8JZE - chains c and d of the 27 polymer chains in the assembly; structure by electron microscopy, 2.99 A resolution.

# Chain c
Molecule: Photosystem I PsaC
Amino-acid sequence (86 residues; row label = number of the first residue in the row):
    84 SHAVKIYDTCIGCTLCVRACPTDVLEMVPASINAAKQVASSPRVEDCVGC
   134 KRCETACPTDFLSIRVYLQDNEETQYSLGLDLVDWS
Metal / ion sites: 4Fe-4S cluster Fe site 1: Cys93, Cys96, Cys99, Cys140; 4Fe-4S cluster Fe site 2: Cys103, Cys130, Cys133, Cys136
Residues lining bound ligands:
  - 4Fe-4S cluster (SF4), molecule 1: Val87, Ala102, Cys103, Pro104, Thr105, Val107, Leu108, Cys130, Val131, Gly132, Cys133, Lys134, Arg135, Cys136, Val149
  - 4Fe-4S cluster (SF4), molecule 2: Cys93, Ile94, Gly95, Cys96, Thr97, Leu98, Cys99, Met110, Ala122, Ala139, Cys140, Pro141, Thr142, Ser146, Ile147

# Chain d
Molecule: Photosystem I PsaD
Amino-acid sequence (218 residues; numbered 76 to 293; the number before each row is that of its first residue):
    76 VVAEAIPRPEDLLDSPKFPMFEGSTGGYMSRSTRERHAITWTAKGQAKFE
   126 MPTGGFAIMNQGENLCYFRKKEQCIALGKQLRKMKIENYKIYRLKKDGTV
   176 IFMHPADGVFPEKVNKGRVQVNGRPFTIRGNPQQSELKFTKYQGKGYEAD
   226 PLTTMFVKARVMAFADVPNLFALPQPNMDELVPAEEVDKYTRQEYTTRMM
   276 EALKRVQDDRAAKAAKSL

# Interface between chain c and chain d
Contacting residue pairs (88; chain c residue first):
  Ala86(c) - Tyr222(d)  hydrophobic
  Ala86(c) - Glu223(d)
  Val87(c) - Asn197(d)
  Lys88(c) - Asn197(d)
  Lys88(c) - Arg199(d)
  Lys88(c) - Tyr222(d)  hydrogen bond (side chain-backbone)
  Lys88(c) - Glu223(d)  salt bridge
  Ile89(c) - Gln195(d)
  Ile89(c) - Asn197(d)  hydrogen bond (backbone-backbone)
  Ile89(c) - Gly198(d)
  Ile89(c) - Arg199(d)  hydrogen bond (backbone-backbone)
  Tyr90(c) - Arg199(d)
  Tyr90(c) - Phe201(d)
  Tyr90(c) - Thr202(d)
  Tyr90(c) - Ile203(d)  hydrophobic
  Tyr90(c) - Asn206(d)  hydrogen bond
  Asp91(c) - Arg199(d)  hydrogen bond (backbone-backbone)
  Asp91(c) - Pro200(d)
  Asp91(c) - Phe201(d)  hydrogen bond (backbone-backbone)
  Thr92(c) - Thr202(d)
  Thr97(c) - Glu187(d)
  Val100(c) - Pro186(d)
  Val100(c) - Glu187(d)
  Arg101(c) - Lys154(d)  hydrogen bond (backbone-side chain)
  Arg101(c) - Glu187(d)
  Ala102(c) - Lys154(d)
  Cys103(c) - Lys154(d)  hydrogen bond (backbone-side chain)
  Pro104(c) - Glu147(d)
  Pro104(c) - Ile150(d)
  Pro104(c) - Lys154(d)
  Thr105(c) - Lys146(d)  hydrogen bond (backbone-side chain)
  Thr105(c) - Glu147(d)
  Asp106(c) - Lys146(d)
  Asp106(c) - Ile150(d)
  Asp106(c) - His179(d)  salt bridge
  Asp106(c) - Pro186(d)
  Leu108(c) - Pro186(d)
  Glu109(c) - Pro186(d)
  Glu109(c) - Arg193(d)  salt bridge
  Met110(c) - Pro186(d)  hydrogen bond (backbone-backbone)
  Met110(c) - Arg193(d)  hydrogen bond (backbone-side chain)
  Val111(c) - Arg193(d)
  Val111(c) - Val194(d)
  Val111(c) - Gln195(d)
  Pro112(c) - Val189(d)
  Pro112(c) - Asn190(d)
  Pro112(c) - Arg193(d)
  Gln120(c) - Val189(d)
  Val121(c) - Gln195(d)
  Ala122(c) - Gln195(d)  hydrogen bond (backbone-side chain)
  Ser123(c) - Val194(d)
  Ser123(c) - Gln195(d)
  Ser123(c) - Val196(d)  hydrogen bond (side chain-backbone)
  Ser124(c) - Val196(d)  hydrogen bond (backbone-backbone)
  Ser124(c) - Asn197(d)  hydrogen bond (backbone-side chain)
  Pro125(c) - Val196(d)  hydrophobic
  Val127(c) - Asn197(d)
  Asp129(c) - Lys146(d)  salt bridge
  Asp129(c) - Arg168(d)  salt bridge
  Asp129(c) - Met178(d)
  Phe144(c) - Ile203(d)  hydrophobic
  Arg148(c) - Ile203(d)
  Tyr150(c) - Asn206(d)  hydrogen bond
  Tyr150(c) - Tyr222(d)  hydrophobic
  Gln152(c) - Lys220(d)
  Gln152(c) - Tyr222(d)  hydrogen bond
  Gln158(c) - Glu110(d)  hydrogen bond
  Gln158(c) - Arg144(d)  hydrogen bond
  Tyr159(c) - Glu110(d)  hydrogen bond
  Tyr159(c) - Arg168(d)
  Gly162(c) - Lys145(d)  hydrogen bond (backbone-side chain)
  Leu163(c) - Arg144(d)
  Leu163(c) - Lys145(d)
  Asp164(c) - Thr108(d)
  Asp164(c) - Arg144(d)  hydrogen bond (backbone-side chain)
  Asp164(c) - Lys145(d)
  Asp164(c) - Gln148(d)  hydrogen bond
  Leu165(c) - Met104(d)  hydrophobic
  Leu165(c) - Ser107(d)  hydrogen bond (backbone-side chain)
  Leu165(c) - Thr108(d)
  Val166(c) - Thr108(d)
  Val166(c) - Arg144(d)  hydrogen bond (backbone-side chain)
  Asp167(c) - Ser107(d)
  Asp167(c) - Thr108(d)
  Asp167(c) - Arg109(d)  hydrogen bond (side chain-backbone)
  Asp167(c) - Glu110(d)  hydrogen bond (side chain-backbone)
  Asp167(c) - Arg144(d)  salt bridge
  Ser169(c) - Glu110(d)  hydrogen bond
Interface residues without a listed pair, chain c (43 interface residues in all): Arg126, Leu145
Interface residues without a listed pair, chain d (37 interface residues in all): Lys171, Ala181, Lys188

# In short
The interface between chain c and chain d involves 43 residues on one side and 37 on the other, with 28
hydrogen bonds and 6 salt bridges. Among the polar pairs are Lys88(c)-Glu223(d), Asp106(c)-His179(d) and
Glu109(c)-Arg193(d). Bound to chain c: 4Fe-4S cluster.
Chain c is Photosystem I PsaC and chain d is Photosystem I PsaD; the structure, PSI-AcpPCI supercomplex from
Symbiodinium, was determined by electron microscopy, deposited together with 8JW0 and 8JZF.
